PDB entry 4O4J | X-ray diffraction, 2.20 A resolution | chains D and E of the 6 polymer chains in the assembly

== Chain D ==
Protein: Tubulin beta-2B chain
From: Bos taurus
UniProt: Q6B856 (TBB2B_BOVIN); the author numbering skips numbers that UniProt does not, so the offset changes along the chain: 1-42 = UniProt 1-42; 45-360 = UniProt 43-358; 369-455 = UniProt 359-445
Amino-acid sequence (445 residues; numbered 1 to 455; 10 numbers in that range are skipped by the numbering (no residue carries them; nothing is unmodelled there); the number before each row is that of its first residue):
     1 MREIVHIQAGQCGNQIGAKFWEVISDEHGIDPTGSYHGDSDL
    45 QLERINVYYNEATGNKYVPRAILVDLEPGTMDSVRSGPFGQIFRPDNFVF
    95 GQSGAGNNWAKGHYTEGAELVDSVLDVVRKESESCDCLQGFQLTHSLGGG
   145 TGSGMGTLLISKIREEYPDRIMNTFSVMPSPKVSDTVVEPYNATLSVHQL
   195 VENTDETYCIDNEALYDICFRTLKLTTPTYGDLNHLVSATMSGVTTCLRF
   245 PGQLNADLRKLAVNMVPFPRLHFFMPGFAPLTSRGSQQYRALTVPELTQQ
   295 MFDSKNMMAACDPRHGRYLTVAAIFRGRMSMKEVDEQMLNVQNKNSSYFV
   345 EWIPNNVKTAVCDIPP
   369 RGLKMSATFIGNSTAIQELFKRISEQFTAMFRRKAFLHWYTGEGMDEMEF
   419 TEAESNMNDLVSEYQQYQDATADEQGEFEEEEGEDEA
Not modelled in the structure: 442-455
Residues lining bound ligands:
  - GDP (guanosine-5'-diphosphate): G10, Q11, C12, Q15, I16, D69, N101, S140, G142, G143, G144, T145, G146, S147, V171, P173, V177, S178, E183, N206, L209, Y224, L227, N228
  - Peloruside A (POU): Q293, F296, D297, S298, K299, M301, P307, R308, Y312, V335, N339, Y342
UniProt features mapped onto this chain:
  - motif: M1 to I4 (MREI motif)
  - binding site (GTP): Q11, E71, S140, G144, T145, G146, N206, N228
  - binding site (Mg(2+)): E71
  - modified residue: S40 (Phosphoserine), T57 (Phosphothreonine), K60 (N6-acetyllysine), S174 (Phosphoserine), T287 (Phosphothreonine), T292 (Phosphothreonine), R320 (Omega-N-methylarginine), E448 (5-glutamyl polyglutamate)
  - cross-link (Glycyl lysine isopeptide (Lys-Gly)): K60 (interchain with G-Cter in ubiquitin), K326 (interchain with G-Cter in ubiquitin)

== Chain E ==
Protein: Stathmin-4
From: Rattus norvegicus
UniProt: P63043 (STMN4_RAT); residues 5-145 here correspond to UniProt positions 49-189 (UniProt number = residue number + 44)
Amino-acid sequence (143 residues; row label = number of the first residue in the row):
     3 MADMEVIELNKCTSGQSFEVILKPPSFDGVPEFNASLPRRRDPSLEEIQK
    53 KLEAAEERRKYQEAELLKHLAEKREHEREVIQKAIEENNNFIKMAKEKLA
   103 QKMESNKENREAHLAAMLERLQEKDKHAEEVRKNKELKEEASR
Not modelled in the structure: 3-5, 29-43, 144-145
Sequence notes: cloning artifact (3-4)
UniProt features mapped onto this chain:
  - modified residue: S46 (Phosphoserine)

== How chain D and chain E interact ==
Pairs across the interface (25):
  Y108(D) with H129(E), hydrogen bond; A130(E), hydrophobic; V133(E), hydrophobic; R134(E)
  T109(D) with K137(E)
  S155(D) with L123(E); K126(E), hydrogen bond
  K156(D) with D127(E), salt bridge
  R158(D) with L123(E)
  E159(D) with L120(E); L123(E); Q124(E); D127(E)
  P162(D) with L116(E), hydrophobic; M119(E)
  Q193(D) with K126(E), hydrogen bond
  N197(D) with L123(E); K126(E), hydrogen bond
  T409(D) with K140(E), hydrogen bond (backbone-side chain)
  G410(D) with K137(E)
  E411(D) with V133(E); K137(E), salt bridge
  G412(D) with V133(E); N136(E), hydrogen bond (backbone-side chain)
  E417(D) with H129(E), salt bridge
Other interface residues (no listed pair), chain D (17 interface residues in all): H107, D163, M413
Other interface residues (no listed pair), chain E (15 interface residues in all): R112

== In short ==
The interface between chain D and chain E involves 17 residues on one side and 15 on the other; the contacts
include 6 hydrogen bonds and 3 salt bridges. Polar contacts include K156(D)-D127(E), E411(D)-K137(E) and
E417(D)-H129(E). Chain D binds GDP and Peloruside A.
Chain D is Tubulin beta-2B chain (Bos taurus) and chain E is Stathmin-4 (Rattus norvegicus); the structure,
Tubulin-Peloruside A complex, was determined by X-ray diffraction together with 4O4L, 4O4I and 4O4H from the
same study.
